PDB entry 4I9N | X-ray diffraction, 2.35 A resolution | chains A and B of the 4 polymer chains in the assembly

[Chain A]
Name: L-lactate dehydrogenase A chain
From: Oryctolagus cuniculus
Notes: EC 1.1.1.27
UniProtKB: P13491 (LDHA_RABIT); residues 1-331 here correspond to UniProt positions 2-332 (UniProt number = residue number + 1)
Sequence (331 residues; each row starts with the number of its first residue):
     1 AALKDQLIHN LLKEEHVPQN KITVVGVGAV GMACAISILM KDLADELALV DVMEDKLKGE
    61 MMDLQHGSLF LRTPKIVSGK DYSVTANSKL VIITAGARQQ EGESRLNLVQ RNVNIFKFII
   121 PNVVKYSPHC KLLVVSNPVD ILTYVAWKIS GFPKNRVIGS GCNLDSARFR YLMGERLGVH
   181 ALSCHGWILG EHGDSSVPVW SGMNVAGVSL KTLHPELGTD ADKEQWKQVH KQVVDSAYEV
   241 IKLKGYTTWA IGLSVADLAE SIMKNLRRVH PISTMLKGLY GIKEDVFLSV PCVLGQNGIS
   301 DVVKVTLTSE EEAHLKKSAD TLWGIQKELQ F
Disordered / not traced: 99-105
Small-molecule neighbours:
  - 1E5 (6-[3-(carboxymethoxy)-5-fluorophenyl]pyridine-3-carboxylic acid): Gly28, Ala29, Val30, Gly31, Ile93, Thr94, Val135, Ser136, Asn137, Leu164, Asp165, Arg168, Ala237, Thr247, Ile251
  - 1E6 (6-({2-[(5-chloro-4-{[(2S)-2,3-dihydroxypropyl]oxy}-2-methoxyphenyl)amino]-2-oxoethyl}sulfanyl)pyridine-3-carboxylic acid): Val25, Gly26, Val27, Gly28, Val50, Asp51, Val52, Met53, Thr94, Ala95, Gly96, Arg98, Arg111, Asn114, Ile115, Phe118, Ile119
Curated features (UniProtKB/Swiss-Prot):
  - active site: His192 (Proton acceptor)
  - binding site (NAD(+)): Arg98, Asn137
  - binding site (substrate): Arg105, Asn137, Arg168, Thr247
  - modified residue: Ala1 (N-acetylalanine), Lys4 (N6-acetyllysine), Lys13 (N6-acetyllysine), Lys56 (N6-acetyllysine), Lys80 (N6-acetyllysine), Lys117 (N6-acetyllysine), Lys125 (N6-acetyllysine), Lys223 (N6-acetyllysine), Lys231 (N6-acetyllysine), Tyr238 (Phosphotyrosine), Lys242 (N6-acetyllysine), Thr308 (Phosphothreonine), Ser309 (Phosphoserine), Lys317 (N6-acetyllysine), Thr321 (Phosphothreonine)
  - cross-link: Lys56 (Glycyl lysine isopeptide (Lys-Gly) (interchain with G-Cter in SUMO2))

[Chain B]
Name: L-lactate dehydrogenase A chain
From: Oryctolagus cuniculus
Notes: EC 1.1.1.27
UniProtKB: P13491 (LDHA_RABIT); the construct has insertions or renumbered stretches relative to UniProt, so the offset changes along the chain: 1-97 = UniProt 2-98; 104-106 = UniProt 106-108; 108-331 = UniProt 109-332
Sequence (331 residues; numbered 1 to 331 plus 7 insertion-coded residues; 7 numbers in that range are skipped by the numbering (no residue carries them; nothing is unmodelled there); the number before each row is that of its first residue; a row labelled like 97A-97G holds insertion residues (97A, then the next letters in order)):
     1 AALKDQLIHN LLKEEHVPQN KITVVGVGAV GMACAISILM KDLADELALV DVMEDKLKGE
    61 MMDLQHGSLF LRTPKIVSGK DYSVTANSKL VIITAGA
97A-97G RQQEGES
   104 RLN
   108 LVQRNVNIFK FIIPNVVKYS PHCKLLVVSN PVDILTYVAW KISGFPKNRV IGSGCNLDSA
   168 RFRYLMGERL GVHALSCHGW ILGEHGDSSV PVWSGMNVAG VSLKTLHPEL GTDADKEQWK
   228 QVHKQVVDSA YEVIKLKGYT TWAIGLSVAD LAESIMKNLR RVHPISTMLK GLYGIKEDVF
   288 LSVPCVLGQN GISDVVKVTL TSEEEAHLKK SADTLWGIQK ELQF
Disordered / not traced: 97A-97G
Small-molecule neighbours:
  - 1E5 (6-[3-(carboxymethoxy)-5-fluorophenyl]pyridine-3-carboxylic acid): Gly28, Ala29, Val30, Ile93, Thr94, Val135, Ser136, Asn137, Leu164, Asp165, Arg168, His192, Ala237, Thr247, Ile251
  - 1E6 (6-({2-[(5-chloro-4-{[(2S)-2,3-dihydroxypropyl]oxy}-2-methoxyphenyl)amino]-2-oxoethyl}sulfanyl)pyridine-3-carboxylic acid): Val25, Gly26, Val27, Gly28, Val50, Asp51, Val52, Thr94, Ala95, Gly96, Arg111, Asn114, Ile115, Phe118, Ile119
Curated features (UniProtKB/Swiss-Prot):
  - active site: His192 (Proton acceptor)
  - binding site (NAD(+)): Arg97A, Asn137
  - binding site (substrate): Arg104, Asn137, Arg168, Thr247
  - modified residue: Ala1 (N-acetylalanine), Lys4 (N6-acetyllysine), Lys13 (N6-acetyllysine), Lys56 (N6-acetyllysine), Lys80 (N6-acetyllysine), Lys117 (N6-acetyllysine), Lys125 (N6-acetyllysine), Lys223 (N6-acetyllysine), Lys231 (N6-acetyllysine), Tyr238 (Phosphotyrosine), Lys242 (N6-acetyllysine), Thr308 (Phosphothreonine), Ser309 (Phosphoserine), Lys317 (N6-acetyllysine), Thr321 (Phosphothreonine)
  - cross-link: Lys56 (Glycyl lysine isopeptide (Lys-Gly) (interchain with G-Cter in SUMO2))

[How chain A and chain B interact]
Contacting residue pairs (65):
  Asp5(A) - Lys304(B)  hydrogen bond (backbone-side chain)
  Gln6(A) - Lys304(B)
  Leu7(A) - Val302(B)
  Leu7(A) - Val303(B)
  Leu7(A) - Lys304(B)  hydrogen bond (backbone-backbone)
  Ile8(A) - Asp301(B)
  Ile8(A) - Val302(B)
  His9(A) - Leu279(B)
  His9(A) - Asp301(B)
  His9(A) - Val302(B)  hydrogen bond (backbone-backbone)
  Asn10(A) - Ser300(B)  hydrogen bond (side chain-backbone)
  Asn10(A) - Asp301(B)  hydrogen bond
  Leu11(A) - Lys154(B)
  Leu11(A) - Ser300(B)  hydrogen bond (backbone-backbone)
  Leu11(A) - Val302(B)  hydrophobic
  Leu12(A) - Asn155(B)
  Leu12(A) - Asn297(B)
  Leu12(A) - Ser300(B)  hydrogen bond (backbone-backbone)
  Glu14(A) - Arg267(B)  salt bridge
  Glu14(A) - Asn297(B)
  Glu14(A) - Ser300(B)  hydrogen bond
  Glu15(A) - Gln296(B)
  Glu15(A) - Asn297(B)
  Val17(A) - Gln296(B)  hydrogen bond (backbone-side chain)
  Gln19(A) - Lys89(B)  hydrogen bond
  Gln19(A) - Gln296(B)
  Asn20(A) - Asn20(B)  hydrogen bond
  Asp42(A) - Lys264(B)  hydrogen bond (backbone-side chain)
  Asp45(A) - Lys264(B)
  Arg72(A) - Glu260(B)  salt bridge
  Arg72(A) - Lys264(B)
  Arg72(A) - Leu266(B)
  Arg72(A) - Arg268(B)
  Pro74(A) - Lys264(B)
  Pro74(A) - Asn265(B)
  Pro74(A) - Leu266(B)
  Asn155(A) - Leu12(B)
  Glu260(A) - Arg72(B)  salt bridge
  Lys264(A) - Asp42(B)  salt bridge
  Lys264(A) - Asp45(B)
  Lys264(A) - Pro74(B)
  Asn265(A) - Pro74(B)
  Leu266(A) - Arg72(B)
  Arg268(A) - Arg72(B)
  Leu279(A) - His9(B)
  Leu279(A) - Leu11(B)  hydrophobic
  Gln296(A) - His16(B)  hydrogen bond (side chain-backbone)
  Gln296(A) - Val17(B)  hydrogen bond (side chain-backbone)
  Gln296(A) - Gln19(B)
  Asn297(A) - Leu12(B)
  Asn297(A) - Glu14(B)
  Ser300(A) - Asn10(B)  hydrogen bond (backbone-side chain)
  Ser300(A) - Leu11(B)  hydrogen bond (backbone-backbone)
  Ser300(A) - Leu12(B)  hydrogen bond (backbone-backbone)
  Asp301(A) - Ile8(B)
  Asp301(A) - His9(B)
  Asp301(A) - Asn10(B)  hydrogen bond
  Val302(A) - Ile8(B)
  Val302(A) - His9(B)  hydrogen bond (backbone-backbone)
  Val302(A) - Leu11(B)  hydrophobic
  Val303(A) - Leu7(B)
  Lys304(A) - Asp5(B)  hydrogen bond (side chain-backbone)
  Lys304(A) - Gln6(B)
  Lys304(A) - Leu7(B)  hydrogen bond (backbone-backbone)
  Lys304(A) - His9(B)
Interface residues without a listed pair, chain A (35 interface residues in all): His16, Lys89, Lys154, Thr274

[Overview]
Chain A and chain B form an interface of 35 and 34 residues respectively, with 21 hydrogen bonds and 4 salt
bridges. Among the polar pairs are Glu14(A)-Arg267(B), Arg72(A)-Glu260(B) and Lys264(A)-Asp42(B). Bound to
chain A: compound 1E6 and compound 1E5.
Both chains are L-lactate dehydrogenase A chain (Oryctolagus cuniculus). Entry 4I9N (Crystal structure of
rabbit LDHA in complex with AP28161 and AP28122) was determined by X-ray diffraction, deposited together with
4I8X, 4I9H and 4I9U.
